Entry 7UVL (electron microscopy, 3.56 A resolution); this record covers chains L and H of the 5 polymer chains in the assembly.

Chain L:
Protein: Immunoglobulin alpha-1 light chain
From: Homo sapiens
Chain sequence (219 residues; each row starts with the number of its first residue):
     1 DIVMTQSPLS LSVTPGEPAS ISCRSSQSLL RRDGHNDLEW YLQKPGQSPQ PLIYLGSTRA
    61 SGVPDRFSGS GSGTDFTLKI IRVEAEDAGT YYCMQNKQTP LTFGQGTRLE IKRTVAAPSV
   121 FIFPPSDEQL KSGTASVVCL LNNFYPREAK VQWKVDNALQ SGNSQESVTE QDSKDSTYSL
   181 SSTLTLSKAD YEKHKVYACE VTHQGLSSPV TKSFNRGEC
Cystine bridges: Cys23-Cys93, Cys139-Cys199

Chain H:
Protein: Immunoglobulin alpha-1 heavy chain
From: Homo sapiens
Chain sequence (232 residues; each row starts with the number of its first residue):
     1 EVQLVESGGG LVQPGGSLKL SCAASGFTLS GSNVHWVRQA SGKGLEWVGR IKRNAESDAT
    61 AYAASMRGRL TISRDDSKNT AFLQMNSLKS DDTAMYYCVI RGDVYNRQWG QGTLVTVSSA
   121 SPTSPKVFPL SLCSTQPDGN VVIACLVQGF FPQEPLSVTW SESGQGVTAR NFPPSQDASG
   181 DLYTTSSQLT LPATQCLAGK SVTCHVKHYT NPSQDVTVPC PVPSTPPTPS PS
Cystine bridges: Cys22-Cys98, Cys145-Cys204, Cys196-Cys220

Chain L / chain H interface:
Residue-residue contacts (66):
  Arg31(L) with Gly102(H); Asp103(H); Arg107(H)
  Arg32(L) with Asn33(H); Arg53(H); Gly102(H)
  Asp33(L) with Val104(H)
  Glu39(L) with Arg101(H), salt bridge; Arg107(H), salt bridge
  Tyr41(L) with Arg101(H), hydrogen bond; Trp109(H)
  Gln47(L) with Trp109(H)
  Ser48(L) with Tyr97(H); Trp109(H), hydrogen bond
  Pro49(L) with Trp109(H), hydrogen bond (backbone-side chain)
  Pro51(L) with Trp109(H), hydrophobic
  Tyr54(L) with Arg107(H)
  Tyr92(L) with Gly44(H)
  Met94(L) with Arg101(H)
  Asn96(L) with His35(H); Arg101(H); Arg107(H)
  Lys97(L) with His35(H); Lys52(H)
  Gln98(L) with His35(H); Arg50(H)
  Thr99(L) with Trp47(H), hydrogen bond (backbone-side chain); Arg50(H), hydrogen bond; Ala61(H)
  Pro100(L) with Trp47(H)
  Leu101(L) with His35(H); Val37(H), hydrophobic; Trp47(H)
  Phe103(L) with Val37(H), hydrophobic; Leu45(H), hydrophobic
  Phe121(L) with Pro137(H), hydrophobic; Val142(H), hydrophobic
  Ile122(L) with Leu132(H)
  Phe123(L) with Leu130(H), hydrophobic; Ser131(H); Leu132(H); Val142(H), hydrophobic; Ala144(H)
  Pro124(L) with Leu130(H); Ser131(H); Cys133(H), hydrophobic
  Ser126(L) with Phe128(H); Leu130(H)
  Glu128(L) with Phe128(H)
  Gln129(L) with Phe128(H); Leu146(H)
  Val138(L) with Leu130(H), hydrophobic
  Leu140(L) with Phe172(H), hydrophobic; Gln188(H)
  Asn142(L) with Arg170(H), hydrogen bond
  Gln165(L) with Ser175(H), hydrogen bond; Gln176(H), hydrogen bond (side chain-backbone)
  Ser167(L) with Phe172(H)
  Val168(L) with Pro173(H)
  Thr169(L) with Asn171(H); Phe172(H); Pro173(H)
  Ser181(L) with Phe172(H); Ser186(H), hydrogen bond
  Phe214(L) with Ser134(H)
  Glu218(L) with Cys133(H)
Also at the interface, not in a pair above, chain L (42 interface residues in all): Leu55, Pro125, Ser136, Ser179, Leu180, Cys219
Also at the interface, not in a pair above, chain H (39 interface residues in all): Lys43, Gly49, Gly110, Ile143

Overview:
The interface between chain L and chain H involves 42 residues on one side and 39 on the other, with 9
hydrogen bonds and 2 salt bridges. Polar contacts include Glu39(L)-Arg101(H), Glu39(L)-Arg107(H) and
Tyr41(L)-Arg101(H).
Chain L is Immunoglobulin alpha-1 light chain and chain H is Immunoglobulin alpha-1 heavy chain, both from
Homo sapiens; the structure, IgA1 Protease with IgA1 substrate, was determined by electron microscopy,
deposited together with 7UVK.
